Entry 6QLF (electron microscopy, 3.45 A resolution); this record covers chains N and U of the 8 polymer chains in the assembly.

[Chain N]
Name: Inner kinetochore subunit CHL4
Source organism: Saccharomyces cerevisiae
UniProt: P38907 (CENPN_YEAST); residue numbers follow UniProt; this construct covers 1-458
Chain sequence (464 residues; row label = number of the first residue in the row):
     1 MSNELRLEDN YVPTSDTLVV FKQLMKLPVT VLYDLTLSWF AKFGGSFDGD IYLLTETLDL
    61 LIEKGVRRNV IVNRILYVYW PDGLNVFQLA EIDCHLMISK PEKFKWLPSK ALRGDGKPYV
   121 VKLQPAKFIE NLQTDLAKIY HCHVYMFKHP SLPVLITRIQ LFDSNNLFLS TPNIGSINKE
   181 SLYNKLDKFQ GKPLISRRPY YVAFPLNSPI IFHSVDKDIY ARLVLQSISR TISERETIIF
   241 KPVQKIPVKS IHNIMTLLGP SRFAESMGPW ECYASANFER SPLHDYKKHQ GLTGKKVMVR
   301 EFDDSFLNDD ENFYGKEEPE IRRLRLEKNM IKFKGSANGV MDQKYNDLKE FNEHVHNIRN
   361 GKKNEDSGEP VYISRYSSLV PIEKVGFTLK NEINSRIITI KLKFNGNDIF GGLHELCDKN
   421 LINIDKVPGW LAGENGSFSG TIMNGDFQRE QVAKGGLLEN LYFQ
Not modelled in the structure: 1-4, 47-50, 81-82, 166-192, 310-316, 338-373, 452-464
Construct notes: expression tag (459-464)
From the paper describing this entry:
  - mutagenesis - K22S/K26S/R67S/K100S/K103S/K105S/R198S/K217S/K245S/K249S/K384S/K401S/K403S: decreased growth
  - mutagenesis - K22S/K26S/R67S/K100S/K103S/K105S/R198S/K217S/K245S/K249S/K384S/K401S/K403S: decreased binding to Cenp-A nucleosome

[Chain U]
Name: Inner kinetochore subunit AME1
Source organism: Saccharomyces cerevisiae
UniProt: P38313 (CENPU_YEAST); residues 1-320 here = UniProt positions 1-320
Chain sequence (320 residues; row label = number of the first residue in the row):
     1 MDRDTKLAFR LRGSHSRRTD DIDDDVIVFK TPNAVYREEN SPIQSPVQPI LSSPKLANSF
    61 EFPITTNNVN AQDRHEHGYQ PLDAEDYPMI DSENKSLISE SPQNVRNDED LTTRYNFDDI
   121 PIRQLSSSIT SVTTIDVLSS LFINLFENDL IPQALKDFNK SDDDQFRKLL YKLDLRLFQT
   181 ISDQMTRDLK DILDINVSNN ELCYQLKQVL ARKEDLNQQI ISVRNEIQEL KAGKDWHDLQ
   241 NEQAKLNDKV KLNKRLNDLT STLLGKYEGD RKIMSQDSED DSIRDDSNIL DIAHFVDLMD
   301 PYNGLLKKIN KINENLSNEL
Not modelled in the structure: 1-130, 157-165, 267-276

[Interface between chain N and chain U]
Pairs across the interface - 19 pairs, chain N then chain U:
  Gly-114(N) with Gly-233(U)
  Asp-115(N) with His-237(U)
  Asp-135(N) with Arg-224(U), salt bridge
  Lys-138(N) with Arg-224(U)
  Ile-139(N) with Asn-217(U)
  Tyr-140(N) with Asn-217(U), hydrogen bond
  Ile-219(N) with Ile-221(U), hydrophobic
  Arg-222(N) with Ile-221(U)
  Leu-223(N) with Ile-221(U), hydrophobic
  Gln-226(N) with Ile-221(U); Arg-224(U); Asn-225(U)
  Ser-229(N) with Gln-228(U), hydrogen bond
  Arg-230(N) with Gln-228(U)
  Thr-237(N) with Lys-231(U); Ala-232(U)
  Ile-238(N) with Gln-228(U), hydrogen bond (backbone-side chain)
  Ile-239(N) with Gln-228(U); Ala-232(U)
Also at the interface, not in a pair above, chain U (11 interface residues in all): Gln-218, Ile-220

[In short]
15 residues of chain N face 11 of chain U across their interface; the contacts include 3 hydrogen bonds and 1
salt bridge. Polar contacts include Asp-135(N)/Arg-224(U), Tyr-140(N)/Asn-217(U) and Ser-229(N)/Gln-228(U).
From the paper: K22S/K26S/R67S/K100S/K103S/K105S/R198S/K217S/K245S/K249S/K384S/K401S/K403S of chain N reduce
growth; K22S/K26S/R67S/K100S/K103S/K105S/R198S/K217S/K245S/K249S/K384S/K401S/K403S of chain N reduce binding
to Cenp-A nucleosome.
Chain N is Inner kinetochore subunit CHL4 and chain U is Inner kinetochore subunit AME1, both from
Saccharomyces cerevisiae; the structure, Structure of inner kinetochore CCAN complex with mask1, was
determined by electron microscopy together with 6QLD and 6QLE from the same study.
